PDB entry 7C2L | electron microscopy, 3.10 A resolution | chains A and H of the 9 polymer chains in the assembly

# Chain A
Protein: Spike glycoprotein
Source organism: Severe acute respiratory syndrome coronavirus 2
UniProt: P0DTC2 (SPIKE_SARS2); residue numbers follow UniProt; this construct covers 1-1273
Amino-acid sequence (1283 residues; numbered 1 to 1283; the number before each row is that of its first residue):
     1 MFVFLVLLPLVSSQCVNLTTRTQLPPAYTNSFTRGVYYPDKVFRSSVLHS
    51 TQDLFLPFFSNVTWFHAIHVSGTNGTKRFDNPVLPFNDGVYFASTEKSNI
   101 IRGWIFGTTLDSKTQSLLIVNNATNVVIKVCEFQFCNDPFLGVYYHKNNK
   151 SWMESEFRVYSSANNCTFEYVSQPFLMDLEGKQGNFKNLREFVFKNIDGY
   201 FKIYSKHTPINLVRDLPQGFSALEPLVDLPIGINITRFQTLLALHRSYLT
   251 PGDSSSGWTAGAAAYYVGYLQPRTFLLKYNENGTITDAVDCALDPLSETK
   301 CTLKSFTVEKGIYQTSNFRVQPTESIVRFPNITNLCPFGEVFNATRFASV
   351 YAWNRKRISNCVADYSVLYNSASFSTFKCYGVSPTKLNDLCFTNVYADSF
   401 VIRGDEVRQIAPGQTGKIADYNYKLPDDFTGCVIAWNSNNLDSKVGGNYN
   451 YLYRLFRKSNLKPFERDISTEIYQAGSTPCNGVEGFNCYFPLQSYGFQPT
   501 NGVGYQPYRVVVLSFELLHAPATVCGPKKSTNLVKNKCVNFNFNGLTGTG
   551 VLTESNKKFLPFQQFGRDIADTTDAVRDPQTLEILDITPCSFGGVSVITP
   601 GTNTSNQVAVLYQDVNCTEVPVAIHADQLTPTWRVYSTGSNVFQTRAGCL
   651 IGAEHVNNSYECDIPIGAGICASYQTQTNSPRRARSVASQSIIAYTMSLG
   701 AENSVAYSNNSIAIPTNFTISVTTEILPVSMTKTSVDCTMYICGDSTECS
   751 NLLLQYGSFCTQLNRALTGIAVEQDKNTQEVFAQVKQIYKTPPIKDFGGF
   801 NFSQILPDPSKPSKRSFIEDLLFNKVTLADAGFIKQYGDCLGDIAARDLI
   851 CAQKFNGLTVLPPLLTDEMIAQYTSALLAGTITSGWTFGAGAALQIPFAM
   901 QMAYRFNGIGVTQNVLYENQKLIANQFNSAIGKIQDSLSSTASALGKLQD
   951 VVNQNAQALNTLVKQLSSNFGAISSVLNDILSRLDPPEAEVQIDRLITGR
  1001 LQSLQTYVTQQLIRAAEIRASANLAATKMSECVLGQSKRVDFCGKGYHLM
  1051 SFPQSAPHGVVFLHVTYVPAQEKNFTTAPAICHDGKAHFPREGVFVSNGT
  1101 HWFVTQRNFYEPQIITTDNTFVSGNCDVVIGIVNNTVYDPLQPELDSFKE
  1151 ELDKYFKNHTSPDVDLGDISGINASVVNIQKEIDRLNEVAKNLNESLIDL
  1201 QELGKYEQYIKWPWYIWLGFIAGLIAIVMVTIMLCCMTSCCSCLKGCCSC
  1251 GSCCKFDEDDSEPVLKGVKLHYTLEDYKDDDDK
Not modelled in the structure: 1-13, 252-255, 444-448, 455-490, 621-639, 676-689, 829-852, 1147-1283
Differences from the reference sequence: engineered mutation Pro986 (Lys in P0DTC2), Pro987 (Val in P0DTC2); expression tag (1274-1283)
Swiss-Prot annotation at these positions:
  - region: Asn280 to Cys301 (Putative superantigen), Arg403 to Asp405 (Integrin-binding motif), Asn448 to Phe456 (Immunodominant HLA epitope recognized by the CD8+), Pro681 to Ala684 (Putative superantigen), Ser816 to Tyr837 (Fusion peptide 1), Lys835 to Phe855 (Fusion peptide 2), Asp1163 to Glu1202 (Heptad repeat 2)
  - motif: Met1237 to Cys1241 (Binding to host endocytosis trafficking protein SNX27), Asp1257 to Glu1262 (Diacidic ER export motif (host COPII)), Ser1261 to Gly1267 (Binding to host plasma membrane localising/FERM domain proteins), Lys1269 to Thr1273 (KxHxx, ER retrieval signal (COPI))
  - site (Cleavage): Arg685, Ser686, Arg815, Ser816
  - lipidation (S-palmitoyl cysteine): Cys1235, Cys1236, Cys1240, Cys1241, Cys1243, Cys1247, Cys1248, Cys1250, Cys1253, Cys1254
  - glycosylation: Asn17 (N-linked (GlcNAc...) (complex) asparagine), Asn61 (N-linked (GlcNAc...) (hybrid) asparagine), Asn74 (N-linked (GlcNAc...) (complex) asparagine), Asn122 (N-linked (GlcNAc...) (hybrid) asparagine), Asn149 (N-linked (GlcNAc...) (complex) asparagine), Asn165 (N-linked (GlcNAc...) (complex) asparagine), Asn234 (N-linked (GlcNAc...) (high mannose) asparagine), Asn282 (N-linked (GlcNAc...) (complex) asparagine), Thr323 (O-linked (GalNAc) threonine), Ser325 (O-linked (HexNAc...) serine), Asn331 (N-linked (GlcNAc...) (complex) asparagine), Asn343 (N-linked (GlcNAc...) (complex) asparagine), Asn603 (N-linked (GlcNAc...) (hybrid) asparagine), Asn616 (N-linked (GlcNAc...) (complex) asparagine), Asn657 (N-linked (GlcNAc...) (complex) asparagine), Thr676 (O-linked (GlcNAc...) threonine), Thr678 (O-linked (GlcNAc...) threonine), Asn709 (N-linked (GlcNAc...) (high mannose) asparagine), Asn717 (N-linked (GlcNAc...) (hybrid) asparagine), Asn801 (N-linked (GlcNAc...) (hybrid) asparagine) and 6 more in UniProt
  - natural variant: Leu5 (L5F: In strain: Iota/B.1.526), Ser13 (S13I: In strain: Epsilon/B.1.427/B.1.429), Leu18 (L18F: In strain: Beta/B.1.351, Gamma/P.1 and 1 more), Thr19 (T19I: In strain: Omicron/BQ.1.1, Omicron/XBB.1.5 and 1 more; T19R: In strain: Delta/B.1.617.2, Omicron/BA.2 and 4 more), Thr20 (T20N: In strain: Gamma/P.1), Leu24 to Ala27 (sequence variant, change not given here; In strain: Omicron/BA.2, Omicron/BA.2.12.1 and 6 more), Pro26 (P26S: In strain: Gamma/P.1), Gln52 (Q52H: In strain: Omicron/EG.5.1), Ala67 (A67V: In strain: Eta/B.1.525, Omicron/BA.1), His69 to Val70 (deletion: In strain: Alpha/B.1.1.7, Eta/B.1.525 and 5 more), Gly75 (G75V: In strain: Lambda/C.37), Thr76 (T76I: In strain: Lambda/C.37), 83 further natural variant entries in UniProt
  - mutagenesis: His69 to Val70 (Increased incorporation of cleaved spike into virions), Asn121 (N121Q: Partial loss of biliverdin affinity), Arg190 (R190K: Partial loss of biliverdin affinity), Asn234 (N234Q: Increased resistance to neutralizing antibodies), Asn331 (N331Q: Reduced viral infectivity), Asn343 (N343Q: Reduced viral infectivity), Leu452 (L452R: Increased resistance to neutralizing antibodies. Decreases HLA binding to NF9 epitope. Increased binding affinity to human ACE2), Tyr453 (Y453F: Decreased HLA binding to NF9 epitope. Increased binding affinity to human ACE2), Ala475 (A475V: Increased resistance to neutralizing antibodies), Val483 (V483A: Increased resistance to neutralizing antibodies), Glu484 (E484D: Increased replication in human TMEM106B overexpressing cells), Phe490 (F490L: Increased resistance to neutralizing antibodies and human covalescent sera neutralization), 16 further mutagenesis entries in UniProt
Cystine bridges: Cys15-Cys136, Cys131-Cys166, Cys291-Cys301, Cys336-Cys361, Cys379-Cys432, Cys391-Cys525, Cys538-Cys590, Cys617-Cys649, Cys662-Cys671, Cys738-Cys760, Cys743-Cys749, Cys1032-Cys1043, Cys1082-Cys1126
Covalently attached groups: N-acetylglucosamine (NAG) linked to Asn17, Asn61, Asn122, Asn149, Asn165, Asn234, Asn282, Asn331, Asn343, Asn603, Asn616, Asn657, Asn709, Asn717, Asn801, Asn1074, Asn1098, Asn1134
From the paper describing this entry:
  - post-translational modification sites: Asn17, Asn61, Asn149
  - contacts within the chain: Arg246-Trp258
  - conformationally variable residues (order/disorder transition): Gln14 to Pro26, Ala67 to Phe79, Leu141 to Glu156, Met177 to Phe186, Arg246 to Ala260

# Chain H
Protein: heavy chain of 4A8
Source organism: Homo sapiens
Amino-acid sequence (458 residues; each row starts with the number of its first residue):
     1 EVQLVESGAEVKKPGASVKVSCKVSGYTLTELSMHWVRQAPGKGLEWMGG
    51 FDPEDGETMYAQKFQGRVTMTEDTSTDTAYMELSSLRSEDTAVYYCATST
   101 AVAGTPDLFDYYYGMDVWGQGTTVTVSSASTKGPSVFPLAPSSKSTSGGT
   151 AALGCLVKDYFPEPVTVSWNSGALTSGVHTFPAVLQSSGLYSLSSVVTVP
   201 SSSLGTQTYICNVNHKPSNTKVDKKVEPKSCDKTHTCPPCPAPELLGGPS
   251 VFLFPPKPKDTLMISRTPEVTCVVVDVSHEDPEVKFNWYVDGVEVHNAKT
   301 KPREEQYNSTYRVVSVLTVLHQDWLNGKEYKCKVSNKALPAPIEKTISKA
   351 KGQPREPQVYTLPPSRDELTKNQVSLTCLVKGFYPSDIAVEWESNGQPEN
   401 NYKTTPPVLDSDGSFFLYSKLTVDKSRWQQGNVFSCSVMHEALHNHYTQK
   451 SLSLSPGK
Not modelled in the structure: 230-458
Cystine bridges: Cys22-Cys96, Cys155-Cys211

# Interface between chain A and chain H
Pairs across the interface (27):
  Tyr144(A) with Glu31(H)
  Tyr145(A) with Thr30(H); Glu31(H); Val102(H), hydrophobic
  His146(A) with Thr30(H), hydrogen bond (backbone-side chain)
  Lys147(A) with Leu29(H), hydrogen bond (side chain-backbone); Thr30(H); Leu32(H), hydrogen bond (side chain-backbone); Phe51(H); Glu72(H), salt bridge
  Lys150(A) with Pro53(H); Glu54(H), salt bridge; Tyr111(H), hydrogen bond
  Trp152(A) with Thr105(H); Pro106(H), hydrophobic; Phe109(H)
  His245(A) with Pro106(H)
  Arg246(A) with Gly26(H); Tyr27(H); Glu31(H), salt bridge; Gly104(H)
  Ser247(A) with Tyr27(H)
  Tyr248(A) with Tyr27(H), hydrophobic; Glu31(H), hydrogen bond; Val102(H), hydrophobic; Gly104(H)
  Leu249(A) with Thr100(H)
Interface residues without a listed pair, chain A (13 interface residues in all): Val143, Gly257
Interface residues without a listed pair, chain H (24 interface residues in all): Glu1, Ser33, Asp55, Ala101, Ala103, Tyr112, Asp116
From the paper, about this interface:
  - pairs named by the authors: His146(A)-Thr30(H) (hydrogen bond), Lys147(A)-Glu72(H) (salt bridge), Lys150(A)-Glu54(H) (salt bridge), Lys150(A)-Tyr111(H) (hydrogen bond), Arg246(A)-Tyr27(H), Arg246(A)-Glu31(H)
  - epitope / paratope residues, chain A: Leu141(A), Tyr145(A), His146(A), Lys147(A), Lys150(A), Trp152(A), Arg246(A)
  - epitope / paratope residues, chain H: Ser25(H), Tyr27(H), Thr30(H), Glu31(H), Phe51(H), Glu54(H), Glu72(H), Thr100(H), Val102(H), Pro106(H), Phe109(H), Tyr111(H)

# In short
Chain A and chain H form an interface of 13 and 24 residues respectively, with 5 hydrogen bonds and 3 salt
bridges. Polar pairs include Lys147(A)-Glu72(H), Lys150(A)-Glu54(H) and Arg246(A)-Glu31(H). The authors report
hydrogen bonds between His146(A) and Thr30(H) and Lys150(A) and Tyr111(H); salt bridges between Lys147(A) and
Glu72(H) and Lys150(A) and Glu54(H); contacts between Arg246(A) and Tyr27(H) and Arg246(A) and Glu31(H). The
paper reports epitope/paratope residues Leu141(A), Tyr145(A) and Ser25(H) among others; modification sites
Asn17(A), Asn61(A) and Asn149(A).
Here chain A is Spike glycoprotein (Severe acute respiratory syndrome coronavirus 2) and chain H is heavy
chain of 4A8 (Homo sapiens). Entry 7C2L (S protein of SARS-CoV-2 in complex bound with 4A8) was determined by
electron microscopy.
